PDB entry 7SBZ | X-ray diffraction, 2.90 A resolution | chains A and B of the 3 polymer chains in the assembly

# Chain A
Name: JAR5 Heavy Chain
Organism: Mus musculus
Sequence (253 residues; row label = number of the first residue in the row; numbers below 1 keep their minus sign (Met-18 is residue -18)):
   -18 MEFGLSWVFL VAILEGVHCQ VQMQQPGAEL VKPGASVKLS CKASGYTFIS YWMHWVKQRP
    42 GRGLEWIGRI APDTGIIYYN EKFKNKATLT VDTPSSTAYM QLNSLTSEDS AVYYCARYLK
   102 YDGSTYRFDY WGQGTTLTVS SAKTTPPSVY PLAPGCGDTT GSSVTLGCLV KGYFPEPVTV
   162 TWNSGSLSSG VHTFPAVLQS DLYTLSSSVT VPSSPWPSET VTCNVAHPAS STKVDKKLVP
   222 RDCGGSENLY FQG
Not modelled in the structure: -18 to 0, 138-139, 195-197, 225-234
Cystine bridges: Cys22-Cys96, Cys149-Cys204

# Chain B
Name: JAR5 Light Chain
Organism: Mus musculus
Sequence (216 residues; each row starts with the number of its first residue):
     1 DIVMTQAAPS VPVTPGESVS ISCRSSKSLL HSNGNTYLFW FLQRPGQSPQ LLIYRMSNLA
    61 SGVPDRFSGS GSGTSFTLRI SRVEAEDVGV YYCMQHLEYP YTFGGGTKLE IKRADAAPTV
   121 SIFPPSSEQL TSGGASVVCF LNNFYPKDIN VKWKIDGSER QNGVLNSWTD QDSKDSTYSM
   181 SSTLTLTKDE YERHNSYTCE ATHKTSTSPI VKSFNR
Not modelled in the structure: 203, 208
Cystine bridges: Cys23-Cys93, Cys139-Cys199
Metal / ion sites: Cd2+ site 1 near Glu17 (its only coordinating residue here); Cd2+ site 2 near Glu84 (its only coordinating residue here)

# Interface between chain A and chain B
Residue-residue contacts - 77 pairs, chain A then chain B:
  Trp33(A) with Tyr99(B)
  His35(A) with Tyr101(B)
  Val37(A) with Phe103(B), hydrophobic
  Gln39(A) with Gln43(B), hydrogen bond; Tyr92(B)
  Gly44(A) with Tyr92(B)
  Leu45(A) with Pro49(B), hydrophobic; Tyr92(B), hydrophobic; Phe103(B)
  Trp47(A) with Pro100(B), hydrophobic; Tyr101(B)
  Arg50(A) with Tyr99(B), hydrogen bond
  Tyr59(A) with Tyr99(B), hydrophobic
  Asn61(A) with Pro100(B)
  Glu62(A) with Asp1(B); Pro100(B)
  Tyr95(A) with Gln43(B), hydrogen bond; Ser48(B)
  Tyr99(A) with His96(B); Tyr101(B)
  Asp103(A) with Tyr37(B), hydrogen bond; Arg55(B), salt bridge
  Gly104(A) with Arg55(B)
  Ser105(A) with Arg55(B)
  Thr106(A) with Tyr54(B)
  Arg108(A) with Phe39(B); Leu51(B)
  Phe109(A) with Phe39(B), hydrophobic; Phe41(B), hydrophobic; Leu51(B); Met94(B), hydrophobic
  Asp110(A) with Leu51(B)
  Trp112(A) with Phe41(B), hydrophobic; Ser48(B); Pro49(B)
  Gly113(A) with Ser48(B)
  Val130(A) with Glu128(B)
  Tyr131(A) with Ser126(B); Glu128(B); Gln129(B); Ser132(B), hydrogen bond
  Pro132(A) with Ser126(B)
  Leu133(A) with Phe123(B); Val138(B), hydrophobic
  Ala134(A) with Phe123(B)
  Pro135(A) with Phe123(B)
  Thr146(A) with Ser121(B); Phe123(B)
  Gly148(A) with Phe140(B)
  Leu150(A) with Gln129(B)
  Lys152(A) with Gln129(B); Ser136(B)
  His173(A) with Asn142(B); Asn143(B), hydrogen bond; Asp172(B), salt bridge; Ser179(B), hydrogen bond
  Thr174(A) with Thr169(B)
  Phe175(A) with Phe140(B), hydrophobic; Asn142(B); Ser167(B); Thr169(B); Ser179(B); Met180(B); Ser181(B)
  Pro176(A) with Ser167(B); Trp168(B)
  Val178(A) with Asn166(B); Ser167(B)
  Gln180(A) with Leu165(B)
  Ser187(A) with Phe140(B); Ser181(B), hydrogen bond
  Ser188(A) with Phe140(B)
  Ser189(A) with Phe140(B); Asn142(B)
  Lys217(A) with Glu128(B), salt bridge
  Arg222(A) with Pro124(B); Pro125(B), hydrogen bond (side chain-backbone)
Also at the interface, not in a pair above, chain A (49 interface residues in all): Arg43, Glu46, Gln114, Leu147, Gly171, Val172
Also at the interface, not in a pair above, chain B (43 interface residues in all): Asn35, Gln47, Gly105, Lys174

# In short
The interface between chain A and chain B involves 49 residues on one side and 43 on the other; the contacts
include 9 hydrogen bonds and 3 salt bridges. Polar pairs include Asp103(A)-Arg55(B), His173(A)-Asp172(B) and
Lys217(A)-Glu128(B).
Here chain A is JAR5 Heavy Chain and chain B is JAR5 Light Chain, both from Mus musculus. Entry 7SBZ (JAR5 Fab
bound to fHbp v1.1 crystallized in space group I422) was determined by X-ray diffraction.
